PDB entry 2X0H | X-ray diffraction, 2.21 A resolution | chain A

== Chain A ==
Protein: O-glcnacase BT_4395
From: Bacteroides thetaiotaomicron VPI-5482
Notes: EC 3.2.1.52
UniProtKB: Q89ZI2 (OGA_BACTN); residues -20 to 716 here correspond to UniProt positions 1-737 (UniProt number = residue number + 21)
Sequence (737 residues; numbered -20 to 716; the number before each row is that of its first residue; numbers below 1 keep their minus sign (Met-20 is residue -20)):
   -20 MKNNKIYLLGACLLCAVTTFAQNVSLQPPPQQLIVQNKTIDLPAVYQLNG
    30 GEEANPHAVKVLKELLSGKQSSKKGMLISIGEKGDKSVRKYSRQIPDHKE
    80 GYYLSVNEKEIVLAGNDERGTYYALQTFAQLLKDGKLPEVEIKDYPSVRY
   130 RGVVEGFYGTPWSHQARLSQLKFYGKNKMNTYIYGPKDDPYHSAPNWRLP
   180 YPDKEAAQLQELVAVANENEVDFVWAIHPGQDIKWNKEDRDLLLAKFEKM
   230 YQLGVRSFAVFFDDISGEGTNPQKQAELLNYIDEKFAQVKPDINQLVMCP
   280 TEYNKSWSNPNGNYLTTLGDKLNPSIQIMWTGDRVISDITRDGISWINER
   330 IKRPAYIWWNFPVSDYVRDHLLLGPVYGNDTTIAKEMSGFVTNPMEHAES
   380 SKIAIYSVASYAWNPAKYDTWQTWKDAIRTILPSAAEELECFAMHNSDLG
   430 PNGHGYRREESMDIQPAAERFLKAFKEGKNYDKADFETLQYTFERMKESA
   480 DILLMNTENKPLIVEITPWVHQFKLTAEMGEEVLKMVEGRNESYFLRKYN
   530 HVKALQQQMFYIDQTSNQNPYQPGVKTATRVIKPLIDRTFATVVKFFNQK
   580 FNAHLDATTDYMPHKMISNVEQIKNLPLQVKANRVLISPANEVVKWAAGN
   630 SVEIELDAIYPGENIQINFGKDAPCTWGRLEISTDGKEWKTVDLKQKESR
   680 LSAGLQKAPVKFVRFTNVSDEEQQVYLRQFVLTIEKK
Not modelled in the structure: -20 to 4, 46-53, 290-291, 456-459, 518, 596-604, 619-631, 649-679, 695-707, 716
Ligand contacts: 14T (3,4-difluorophenyl 2-deoxy-2-[(difluoroacetyl)amino]-beta-D-glucopyranoside): Gly135, Phe136, Tyr137, Lys166, Asp242, Asp243, Cys278, Tyr282, Trp286, Thr310, Val314, Ile315, Trp337, Asn339, Val342, Asp344, Tyr345, Asn372, His433
UniProt features mapped onto this chain:
  - active site: Asp243 (Proton donor)
  - binding site (a protein): Gly135, Lys166, Asp242, Tyr282, Trp337 to Asn339, Asp344, Asn372
Reported in the primary citation:
  - catalytic residues: Asp243
  - catalytic residues: Asp242 (citing earlier work)

== Overview ==
Ligands of chain A: compound 14T. From UniProt: active-site residue Asp243 and 9 protein-binding residues. The
paper reports catalytic residues Asp243 and Asp242.
Chain A is O-glcnacase BT_4395 (Bacteroides thetaiotaomicron VPI-5482); the structure, BtGH84 Michaelis
complex, was determined by X-ray diffraction, deposited together with 2WZH.
